3U0P - chains A and B; structure by X-ray diffraction, 2.80 A resolution.

Chain A:
Name: Antigen-presenting glycoprotein CD1d
From: Homo sapiens
UniProtKB: P15813 (CD1D_HUMAN); residues 3-277 here correspond to UniProt positions 21-295 (UniProt number = residue number + 18)
Sequence (284 residues; row label = number of the first residue in the row; numbering starts at 0):
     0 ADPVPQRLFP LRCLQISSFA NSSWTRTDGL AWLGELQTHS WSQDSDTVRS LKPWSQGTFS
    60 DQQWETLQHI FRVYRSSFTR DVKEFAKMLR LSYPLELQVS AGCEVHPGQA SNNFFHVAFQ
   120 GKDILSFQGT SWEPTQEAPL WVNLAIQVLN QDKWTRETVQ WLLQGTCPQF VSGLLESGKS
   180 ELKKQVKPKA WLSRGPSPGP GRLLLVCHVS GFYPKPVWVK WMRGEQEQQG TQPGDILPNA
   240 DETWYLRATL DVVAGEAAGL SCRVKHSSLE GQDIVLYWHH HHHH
Unresolved in the structure: 0-5, 279-283
Construct notes: expression tag (0-2, 278-283); engineered mutation Gln42 (Asn60 in P15813), Gln108 (Asn126 in P15813), Gln163 (Asn181 in P15813)
Disulfides: Cys102-Cys166, Cys206-Cys261
Covalently attached groups: glycan linked to Asn20
Residues lining bound ligands: LSC ((4R,7R,18E)-4,7-dihydroxy-N,N,N-trimethyl-10-oxo-3,5,9-trioxa-4-phosphaheptacos-18-en-1-aminium 4-oxide): Val72, Tyr73, Ser76, Phe77, Arg79, Asp80, Val81, Phe84, Leu90, Leu94, Leu96, Val116, Phe118, Ile123, Leu124, Trp131, Trp140, Leu148, Trp153, Thr154
From the paper describing this entry:
  - binding site for LSC: Ser76, Arg79, Trp153
  - post-translational modification sites: Asn20
  - conformationally variable residues (helix shift): Leu66, Ile69

Chain B:
Name: Beta-2-microglobulin
From: Homo sapiens
UniProtKB: P61769 (B2MG_HUMAN); residues 1-99 here correspond to UniProt positions 21-119 (UniProt number = residue number + 20)
Sequence (102 residues; row label = number of the first residue in the row; numbers below 1 keep their minus sign (Ala-2 is residue -2)):
    -2 ADPIQRTPKI QVYSRHPAEN GKSNFLNCYV SGFHPSDIEV DLLKNGERIE KVEHSDLSFS
    58 KDWSFYLLYY TEFTPTEKDE YACRVNHVTL SQPKIVKWDR DM
Unresolved in the structure: -2 to 0
Construct notes: expression tag (-2 to 0)
Disulfides: Cys25-Cys80

Interface between chain A and chain B:
Pairs across the interface (59; chain A residue first):
  Arg11(A) - Lys58(B)
  Leu13(A) - Ser55(B)
  Leu13(A) - Phe56(B)  hydrophobic
  Gln14(A) - Phe56(B)
  Ile15(A) - Leu54(B)
  Ile15(A) - Phe56(B)  hydrophobic
  Ile15(A) - Phe62(B)  hydrophobic
  Ser17(A) - Ser33(B)  hydrogen bond
  Leu29(A) - Leu54(B)
  Leu29(A) - Ser55(B)
  Trp31(A) - Ser55(B)  hydrogen bond
  Trp31(A) - Tyr63(B)
  Gln36(A) - Asp53(B)  hydrogen bond
  Ser39(A) - Asp53(B)  hydrogen bond
  Glu95(A) - His31(B)
  Glu95(A) - Pro32(B)
  Glu95(A) - Ser33(B)  hydrogen bond
  Glu95(A) - Phe62(B)
  Gln97(A) - His31(B)  hydrogen bond
  Gln97(A) - Phe56(B)
  Gln97(A) - Trp60(B)  hydrogen bond (side chain-backbone)
  Gln97(A) - Phe62(B)
  Val98(A) - Phe56(B)
  Ser99(A) - Trp60(B)
  His115(A) - Trp60(B)
  Ala117(A) - Trp60(B)
  Gln119(A) - His31(B)
  Gly120(A) - Arg3(B)  hydrogen bond (backbone-side chain)
  Gly120(A) - His31(B)
  Gly120(A) - Trp60(B)
  Asp122(A) - Trp60(B)  hydrogen bond
  Trp190(A) - Pro14(B)
  Ser192(A) - Asp98(B)  hydrogen bond (side chain-backbone)
  Arg193(A) - Asp98(B)
  Gly194(A) - Asp98(B)
  Pro195(A) - Met99(B)
  Leu203(A) - Met99(B)  hydrophobic
  Val205(A) - Asp98(B)
  His207(A) - Arg97(B)
  His207(A) - Met99(B)
  Ser209(A) - Arg12(B)  hydrogen bond (side chain-backbone)
  Gly210(A) - Arg12(B)
  Asp234(A) - Lys6(B)  salt bridge
  Asp234(A) - Gln8(B)
  Leu236(A) - Gln8(B)
  Leu236(A) - Tyr10(B)
  Pro237(A) - Tyr10(B)  hydrogen bond (backbone-side chain)
  Pro237(A) - Tyr26(B)  hydrophobic
  Pro237(A) - Leu65(B)
  Asn238(A) - Tyr10(B)
  Asn238(A) - Arg12(B)
  Asn238(A) - Asn24(B)  hydrogen bond
  Asn238(A) - Leu65(B)
  Ala239(A) - Leu65(B)
  Ala239(A) - Tyr67(B)  hydrophobic
  Asp240(A) - Arg12(B)  salt bridge
  Thr242(A) - Arg12(B)  hydrogen bond
  Tyr244(A) - Tyr10(B)  hydrophobic
  Arg246(A) - Met99(B)  hydrogen bond (side chain-backbone)
Also at the interface, not in a pair above, chain A (39 interface residues in all): Arg48, Val116
Also at the interface, not in a pair above, chain B (28 interface residues in all): Ser11, His13, Asp34, Asp59

In short:
39 residues of chain A face 28 of chain B across their interface, with 15 hydrogen bonds and 2 salt bridges.
Among the polar pairs are Asp234(A)-Lys6(B), Asp240(A)-Arg12(B) and Ser17(A)-Ser33(B). Bound to chain A:
compound LSC. The paper reports a binding site for LSC at Ser76(A), Arg79(A) and Trp153(A); a modification
site at Asn20(A).
Here chain A is Antigen-presenting glycoprotein CD1d and chain B is Beta-2-microglobulin, both from Homo
sapiens. Entry 3U0P (Crystal structure of human CD1d-lysophosphatidylcholine) was determined by X-ray
diffraction (same publication as 3TYF and 3TZV).
